PDB entry 4G0A | X-ray diffraction, 2.10 A resolution | chains A and B of the 8 polymer chains in the assembly

Chain A (and B):
Molecule: Non-structural protein 2
Source organism: Simian 11 rotavirus
Notes: EC 3.6.4.-; chain B of this document is another copy of the same molecule, construct and numbering; everything in this record applies to it too
UniProt: Q03243 (NSP2_ROTSR); residue numbers follow UniProt; this construct covers 1-317
Amino-acid sequence (317 residues; each row starts with the number of its first residue):
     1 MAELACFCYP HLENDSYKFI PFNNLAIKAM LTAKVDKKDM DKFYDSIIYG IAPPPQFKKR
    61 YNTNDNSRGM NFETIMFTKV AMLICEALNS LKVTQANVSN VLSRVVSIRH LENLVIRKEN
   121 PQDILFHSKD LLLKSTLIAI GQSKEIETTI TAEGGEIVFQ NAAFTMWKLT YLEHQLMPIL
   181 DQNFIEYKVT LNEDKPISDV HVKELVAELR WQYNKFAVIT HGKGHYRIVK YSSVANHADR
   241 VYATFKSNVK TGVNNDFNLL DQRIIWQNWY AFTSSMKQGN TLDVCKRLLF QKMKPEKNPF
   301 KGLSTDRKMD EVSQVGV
Unresolved in the structure: 1, 314-317

How chain A and chain B interact:
Pairs across the interface (29; chain A residue first):
  Asn23(A) with Gln122(B), hydrogen bond (side chain-backbone)
  Asn24(A) with Gln122(B), hydrogen bond
  Leu25(A) with Asn120(B); Gln122(B)
  Thr32(A) with Ile157(B); Val158(B); Phe159(B); Gln160(B)
  Ala33(A) with Gln160(B)
  Lys34(A) with Phe159(B); Gln160(B), hydrogen bond (backbone-backbone); Asn161(B); Glu204(B)
  Tyr44(A) with Gln160(B), hydrogen bond
  Asp45(A) with Gln160(B)
  Ser46(A) with Gln160(B), hydrogen bond (backbone-side chain)
  Ile47(A) with Ile124(B); Thr149(B); Ile150(B), hydrophobic; Asn192(B)
  Ile48(A) with Arg117(B); Gln122(B); Asp123(B); Ile124(B), hydrogen bond (backbone-backbone); Thr149(B); Trp167(B), hydrophobic
  Tyr49(A) with Gln122(B); Asp123(B); Ile157(B), hydrophobic
Interface residues without a listed pair, chain A (15 interface residues in all): Ala26, Ala29, Asp36
Interface residues without a listed pair, chain B (16 interface residues in all): Gly155

In short:
The interface between chain A and chain B involves 15 residues on one side and 16 on the other; the contacts
include 6 hydrogen bonds. Polar pairs include Asn23(A)-Gln122(B), Asn24(A)-Gln122(B) and Tyr44(A)-Gln160(B).
Chain A and chain B are both Non-structural protein 2 (Simian 11 rotavirus); the structure, Crystallographic
Analysis of Rotavirus NSP2-RNA Complex Reveals Specific Recognition of 5'-GG Sequence for RTPase activity, was
determined by X-ray diffraction, deposited together with 4G0J.
